1COW - chains A and G of the 7 polymer chains in the assembly; structure by X-ray diffraction, 3.10 A resolution.

# Chain A
Protein: Bovine mitochondrial F1-atpase
From: Bos taurus
Notes: EC 3.6.1.34
UniProtKB: P19483 (ATPA1_BOVIN); residues 2-510 here correspond to UniProt positions 45-553 (UniProt number = residue number + 43)
Chain sequence (510 residues; each row starts with the number of its first residue):
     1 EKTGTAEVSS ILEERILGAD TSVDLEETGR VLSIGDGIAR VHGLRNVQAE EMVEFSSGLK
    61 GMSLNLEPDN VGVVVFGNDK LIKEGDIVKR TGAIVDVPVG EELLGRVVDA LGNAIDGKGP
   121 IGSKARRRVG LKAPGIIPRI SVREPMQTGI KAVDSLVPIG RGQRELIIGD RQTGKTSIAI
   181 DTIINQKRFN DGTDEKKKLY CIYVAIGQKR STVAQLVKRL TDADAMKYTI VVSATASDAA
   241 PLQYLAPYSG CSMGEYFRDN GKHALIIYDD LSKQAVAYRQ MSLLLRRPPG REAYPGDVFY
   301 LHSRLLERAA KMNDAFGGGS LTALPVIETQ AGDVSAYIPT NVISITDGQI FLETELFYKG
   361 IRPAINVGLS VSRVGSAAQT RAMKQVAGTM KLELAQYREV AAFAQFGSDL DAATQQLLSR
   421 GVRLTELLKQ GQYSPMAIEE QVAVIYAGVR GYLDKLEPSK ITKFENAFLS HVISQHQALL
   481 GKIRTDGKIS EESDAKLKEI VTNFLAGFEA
Disordered / not traced: 1-23
Construct notes: conflict Gly-481 (Ser524 in P19483)
Bound ions: Mg2+: Thr-176 (together with AMP-PNP)
Small-molecule neighbours: AMP-PNP (ANP; phosphoaminophosphonic acid-adenylate ester): Asp-170, Arg-171, Gln-172, Thr-173, Gly-174, Lys-175, Thr-176, Ser-177, Glu-328, Phe-357, Arg-362, Pro-363, Gln-430, Gly-431, Gln-432, Tyr-433
Curated features (UniProtKB/Swiss-Prot):
  - binding site (ATP): Gln-172, Gly-174, Lys-175, Thr-176, Ser-177, Gln-430, Gln-432
  - binding site (Mg(2+)): Thr-176, Asp-269
  - site: Ser-370 (Required for activity)
  - modified residue: Ser-10 (Phosphoserine), Ser-22 (Phosphoserine), Ser-33 (Phosphoserine), Ser-63 (Phosphoserine), Lys-80 (N6-acetyllysine), Lys-83 (N6-acetyllysine), Lys-89 (N6-acetyllysine), Thr-91 (Phosphothreonine), Lys-118 (N6-acetyllysine), Ser-123 (Phosphoserine), Lys-124 (N6-acetyllysine), Ser-141 (Phosphoserine), Arg-161 (Omega-N-methylarginine), Lys-187 (N6-acetyllysine), Lys-196 (N6-acetyllysine), Lys-197 (N6-acetyllysine), Lys-218 (N6-acetyllysine), Lys-262 (N6-acetyllysine), Lys-384 (N6-acetyllysine), Lys-391 (N6-acetyllysine) and 5 more in UniProt
  - glycosylation: Ser-33 (O-linked (GlcNAc) serine)

# Chain G
Protein: Bovine mitochondrial F1-atpase
From: Bos taurus
Notes: EC 3.6.1.34
UniProtKB: P05631 (ATPG_BOVIN); residues 1-272 here correspond to UniProt positions 26-297 (UniProt number = residue number + 25)
Chain sequence (272 residues; numbered 1 to 272; the number before each row is that of its first residue):
     1 ATLKDITRRL KSIKNIQKIT KSMKMVAAAK YARAERELKP ARVYGVGSLA LYEKADIKTP
    61 EDKKKHLIIG VSSDRGLCGA IHSSVAKQMK SEAANLAAAG KEVKIIGVGD KIRSILHRTH
   121 SDQFLVTFKE VGRRPPTFGD ASVIALELLN SGYEFDEGSI IFNRFRSVIS YKTEEKPIFS
   181 LDTISSAESM SIYDDIDADV LRNYQEYSLA NIIYYSLKES TTSEQSARMT AMDNASKNAS
   241 EMIDKLTLTF NRTRQAVITK ELIEIISGAA AL
Disordered / not traced: 45-76, 91-208
Curated features (UniProtKB/Swiss-Prot):
  - modified residue: Lys-14 (N6-acetyllysine), Lys-24 (N6-succinyllysine), Lys-30 (N6-acetyllysine), Lys-90 (N6-acetyllysine), Ser-121 (Phosphoserine), Lys-129 (N6-acetyllysine), Lys-172 (N6-acetyllysine), Lys-245 (N6-succinyllysine)

# Interface between chain A and chain G
Residue-residue contacts (12):
  Arg-286(A) / Leu-272(G)
  Pro-289(A) / Ile-265(G)  hydrophobic
  Gly-290(A) / Leu-262(G)
  Arg-291(A) / Ile-258(G)
  Arg-291(A) / Leu-262(G)
  Glu-292(A) / Glu-261(G)
  Glu-292(A) / Ile-265(G)
  Ala-293(A) / Ile-265(G)
  Ala-402(A) / Asn-15(G)
  Phe-403(A) / Lys-18(G)
  Phe-403(A) / Ser-22(G)
  Asp-409(A) / Lys-30(G)  salt bridge
Other interface residues (no listed pair), chain A (10 interface residues in all): Ala-331
Other interface residues (no listed pair), chain G (13 interface residues in all): Lys-4, Ile-19, Met-25, Val-26

# Summary
10 residues of chain A face 13 of chain G across their interface, with 1 salt bridge. Its one salt-bridged
contact is Asp-409(A)/Lys-30(G). Bound to chain A: AMP-PNP. UniProt lists 7 ATP-binding residues and
Mg2+-binding residues Thr-176(A) and Asp-269(A) on chain A.
Here chain A is Bovine mitochondrial F1-atpase and chain G is Bovine mitochondrial F1-atpase, both from Bos
taurus. Entry 1COW (Bovine mitochondrial F1-atpase complexed with aurovertin B) was determined by X-ray
diffraction.
